1EJS - chains C and B of the 3 polymer chains in the assembly; structure by X-ray diffraction, 2.00 A resolution.

[Chain C]
Molecule: Urease alpha subunit
Organism: Klebsiella aerogenes
Notes: EC 3.5.1.5
UniProtKB: P18314 (URE1_KLEAE); residues 1001-1567 here correspond to UniProt positions 1-567 (UniProt number = residue number - 1000)
Amino-acid sequence (567 residues; row label = number of the first residue in the row):
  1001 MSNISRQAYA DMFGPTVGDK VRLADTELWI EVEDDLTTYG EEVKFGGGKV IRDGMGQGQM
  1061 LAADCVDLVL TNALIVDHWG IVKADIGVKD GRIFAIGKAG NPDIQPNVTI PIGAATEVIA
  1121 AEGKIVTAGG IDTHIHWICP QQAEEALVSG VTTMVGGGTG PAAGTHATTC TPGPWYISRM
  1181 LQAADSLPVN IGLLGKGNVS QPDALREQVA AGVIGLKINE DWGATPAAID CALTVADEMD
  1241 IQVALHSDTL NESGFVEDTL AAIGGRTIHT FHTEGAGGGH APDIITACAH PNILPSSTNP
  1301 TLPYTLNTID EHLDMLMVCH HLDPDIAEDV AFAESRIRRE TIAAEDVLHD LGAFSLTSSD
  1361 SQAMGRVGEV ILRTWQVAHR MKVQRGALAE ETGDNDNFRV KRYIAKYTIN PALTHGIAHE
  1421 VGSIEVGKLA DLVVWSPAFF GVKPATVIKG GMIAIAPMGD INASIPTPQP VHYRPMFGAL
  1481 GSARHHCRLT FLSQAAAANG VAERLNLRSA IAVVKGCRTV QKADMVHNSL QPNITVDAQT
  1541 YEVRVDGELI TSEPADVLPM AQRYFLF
Unresolved in the structure: 1001
Construct notes: modified residue (1217); engineered mutation Asn-1219 (His219 in P18314)
Modified / non-standard residues: Lys-1217 (lysine nz-carboxylic acid; KCX)
UniProt features mapped onto this chain:
  - active site: His-1320 (Proton donor)
  - binding site (Ni(2+)): His-1134, His-1136, Lys-1217, His-1246, His-1272, Asp-1360
  - modified residue: Lys-1217 (N6-carboxylysine)
Metal / ion sites: Ni2+ site 1: His-1134, His-1136, Lys-1217, Asp-1360; Ni2+ site 2: Lys-1217, His-1246, His-1272

[Chain B]
Molecule: Urease beta subunit
Organism: Klebsiella aerogenes
Notes: EC 3.5.1.5
UniProtKB: P18315 (URE2_KLEAE); residues 2001-2101 here correspond to UniProt positions 1-101 (UniProt number = residue number - 2000)
Amino-acid sequence (101 residues; each row starts with the number of its first residue):
  2001 MIPGEYHVKP GQIALNTGRA TCRVVVENHG DRPIQVGSHY HFAEVNPALK FDRQQAAGYR
  2061 LNIPAGTAVR FEPGQKREVE LVAFAGHRAV FGFRGEVMGP L

[Interface between chain C and chain B]
Pairs across the interface (85):
  Ser-1002(C) / Ala-2014(B)
  Ser-1002(C) / Leu-2015(B)  hydrogen bond (backbone-backbone)
  Ser-1002(C) / Asn-2062(B)
  Asn-1003(C) / Ile-2013(B)
  Asn-1003(C) / Ala-2014(B)
  Ile-1004(C) / Gln-2012(B)
  Ile-1004(C) / Ile-2013(B)  hydrogen bond (backbone-backbone)
  Ile-1004(C) / Leu-2015(B)  hydrophobic
  Ser-1005(C) / Gly-2011(B)
  Arg-1006(C) / Val-2008(B)
  Arg-1006(C) / Lys-2009(B)  hydrogen bond (side chain-backbone)
  Arg-1006(C) / Pro-2010(B)
  Arg-1006(C) / Gly-2011(B)  hydrogen bond (backbone-backbone)
  Arg-1006(C) / Gln-2012(B)
  Arg-1006(C) / Ile-2013(B)
  Gln-1007(C) / Val-2008(B)
  Ala-1010(C) / Val-2008(B)  hydrophobic
  Phe-1013(C) / Ala-2065(B)
  Pro-1015(C) / Tyr-2006(B)
  Val-1017(C) / Lys-2009(B)
  Gly-1018(C) / Lys-2009(B)
  Asp-1019(C) / His-2007(B)
  Asp-1019(C) / Val-2008(B)
  Asp-1019(C) / Lys-2009(B)  hydrogen bond (side chain-backbone)
  Lys-1020(C) / Tyr-2006(B)
  Lys-1020(C) / His-2007(B)  hydrogen bond (backbone-backbone)
  Val-1021(C) / Gly-2004(B)
  Val-1021(C) / Glu-2005(B)
  Val-1021(C) / Tyr-2006(B)  hydrophobic
  Arg-1022(C) / Met-2001(B)
  Arg-1022(C) / Ile-2002(B)  hydrogen bond (side chain-backbone)
  Arg-1022(C) / Gly-2004(B)
  Arg-1022(C) / Glu-2005(B)  salt bridge
  Ala-1024(C) / Pro-2003(B)
  Ala-1024(C) / Gly-2004(B)  hydrogen bond (backbone-backbone)
  Asp-1025(C) / Met-2001(B)
  Trp-1029(C) / Glu-2005(B)
  Trp-1029(C) / His-2007(B)
  Tyr-1039(C) / Ile-2013(B)  hydrophobic
  Tyr-1039(C) / Ala-2014(B)
  Tyr-1039(C) / Leu-2015(B)
  Tyr-1039(C) / Asn-2016(B)  hydrogen bond (backbone-backbone)
  Gly-1040(C) / Leu-2015(B)
  Gly-1040(C) / Asn-2016(B)
  Gly-1040(C) / His-2039(B)
  Gly-1040(C) / Arg-2060(B)
  Gly-1040(C) / Ala-2065(B)
  Glu-1041(C) / Asn-2016(B)
  Glu-1041(C) / Arg-2019(B)  salt bridge
  Glu-1041(C) / His-2039(B)  salt bridge
  Glu-1041(C) / Arg-2060(B)  salt bridge
  Glu-1042(C) / Ala-2065(B)
  Gly-1048(C) / Gly-2037(B)
  Lys-1049(C) / Gly-2066(B)  hydrogen bond (side chain-backbone)
  Val-1050(C) / Ser-2038(B)
  Val-1050(C) / His-2039(B)
  Val-1050(C) / Ala-2065(B)  hydrophobic
  Val-1050(C) / Gly-2066(B)
  Asp-1053(C) / Gly-2092(B)
  Gly-1054(C) / Phe-2091(B)
  Gly-1054(C) / Phe-2093(B)
  Met-1055(C) / His-2039(B)
  Met-1055(C) / Tyr-2040(B)  hydrophobic
  Met-1055(C) / Phe-2093(B)  hydrophobic
  Gln-1059(C) / Phe-2091(B)
  Pro-1102(C) / Gly-2086(B)
  Pro-1102(C) / His-2087(B)  hydrogen bond (backbone-backbone)
  Asp-1103(C) / Ala-2085(B)
  Asp-1103(C) / His-2087(B)  hydrogen bond (backbone-backbone)
  Asp-1103(C) / Arg-2088(B)  hydrogen bond (backbone-backbone)
  Asp-1103(C) / Ala-2089(B)  hydrogen bond (backbone-backbone)
  Asp-1103(C) / Phe-2091(B)
  Ile-1104(C) / Phe-2084(B)  hydrophobic
  Ile-1104(C) / Ala-2085(B)  hydrogen bond (backbone-backbone)
  Ile-1104(C) / Ala-2089(B)
  Gln-1105(C) / His-2039(B)
  Gln-1105(C) / Ala-2085(B)
  Gln-1105(C) / Gly-2086(B)
  Pro-1106(C) / Ala-2085(B)
  Gly-1123(C) / Tyr-2006(B)
  Pro-1437(C) / Gly-2004(B)
  Ala-1438(C) / Pro-2003(B)
  Ala-1438(C) / Gly-2004(B)
  Arg-1563(C) / Met-2001(B)
  Tyr-1564(C) / Pro-2003(B)
Interface residues without a listed pair, chain C (44 interface residues in all): Tyr-1009, Met-1012, Gly-1014, Thr-1016, Arg-1052
Interface residues without a listed pair, chain B (37 interface residues in all): Ile-2063, Pro-2064, Thr-2067

[Summary]
Chain C and chain B form an interface of 44 and 37 residues respectively; the contacts include 15 hydrogen
bonds and 4 salt bridges. Polar contacts include Arg-1022(C)/Glu-2005(B), Glu-1041(C)/Arg-2019(B) and
Glu-1041(C)/His-2039(B). UniProt lists active-site residue His-1320(C) and 6 Ni2+-binding residues on chain C.
Chain C is Urease alpha subunit and chain B is Urease beta subunit, both from Klebsiella aerogenes; the
structure, Crystal Structure of the H219N Variant of Klebsiella Aerogenes Urease, was determined by X-ray
diffraction, deposited together with 1EJR, 1EJT, 1EJU and 1EJV.
